PDB entry 6U8W | X-ray diffraction, 2.95 A resolution | chains A and F of the 6 polymer chains in the assembly

# Chain A
Name: DNA (cytosine-5)-methyltransferase 3B
Organism: Homo sapiens
Notes: EC 2.1.1.37
UniProtKB: Q9UBC3 (DNM3B_HUMAN); residues 563-853 here = UniProt positions 563-853
Amino-acid sequence (291 residues; row label = number of the first residue in the row):
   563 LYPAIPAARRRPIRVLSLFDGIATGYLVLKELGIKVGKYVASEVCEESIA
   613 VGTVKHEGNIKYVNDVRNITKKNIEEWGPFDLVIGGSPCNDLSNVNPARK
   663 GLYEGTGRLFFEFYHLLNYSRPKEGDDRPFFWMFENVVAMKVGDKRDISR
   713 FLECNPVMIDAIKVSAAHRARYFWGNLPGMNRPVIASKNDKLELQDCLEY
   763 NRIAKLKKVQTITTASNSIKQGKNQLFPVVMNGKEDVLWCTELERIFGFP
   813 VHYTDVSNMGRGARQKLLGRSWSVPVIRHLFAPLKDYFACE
Sequence notes: engineered mutation Ala777 (Lys in Q9UBC3)
Small-molecule neighbours:
  - Mg2+ (MG): Cys716, Asn717, Gly737, Met742, Asn743
  - S-adenosylhomocysteine (SAH): Phe581, Asp582, Gly583, Ile584, Thr586, Ser604, Glu605, Val606, Cys607, Ser610, Asp627, Val628, Arg629, Gly648, Pro650, Leu671, Arg832, Ser833, Trp834
Swiss-Prot annotation at these positions:
  - active site: Cys651
  - binding site (S-adenosyl-L-methionine): Asp582 to Thr586, Glu605, Asp627 to Arg629, Arg832 to Trp834
  - cross-link: Lys617 (Glycyl lysine isopeptide (Lys-Gly) (interchain with G-Cter in SUMO2))
  - natural variant: Ala585 (A585T: In ICF1; A585V: In ICF1), Ala603 (A603T: In ICF1), Val606 (V606A: In ICF1), Gly663 (G663S: In ICF1), Leu664 (L664P: In ICF1), Pro691 (P691L: In FSHD4), Val699 (V699G: In ICF1), Val726 (V726G: In ICF1), Ala766 (A766P: In ICF1), Glu806 (E806ESTP: In ICF1), His814 (H814R: In ICF1), Asp817 (D817G: In ICF1), 3 further natural variant entries in UniProt
What the authors report for this chain:
  - binding site for CpGpT DNA (chain F): Asn779
  - mutagenesis - S655A, V657G, N658S, P659A, T775A, T776A, K782A, R823P: decreased catalytic activity
  - disease-associated variants - N658S, R823P: decreased catalytic activity
  - mutagenesis - N656I (2.6- and 1.4-fold): decreased catalytic activity on CpA/CpG
  - specificity-determining residues: Asn656, Asn779, Gly822, Gly824, Lys828
  - mutagenesis - N779A: decreased catalytic activity on CGA
  - mutagenesis - N779A: unchanged catalytic activity on CGT

# Chain F
Molecule: CpGpT DNA
Sequence (25 nucleotides; row label = number of the first residue in the row):
   422 GCATGXGTTCTAATTAGAACGCATG
Modified / non-standard residues: PYO (1-(beta-D-ribofuranosyl)-pyrimidin-2-one-5'-phosphate) at position 427

# Interface between chain A and chain F
Residue-residue contacts (33):
  Ser649(A) - PYO_427(F)  base contact
  Cys651(A) - PYO_427(F)  base contact
  Asn652(A) - DT429(F)  phosphate contact
  Ser655(A) - DG426(F)  phosphate contact
  Ser655(A) - PYO_427(F)  hydrogen bond to the phosphate
  Asn656(A) - DG426(F)  base contact
  Val657(A) - DG426(F)  sugar contact
  Val657(A) - DG428(F)  sugar contact
  Asn658(A) - DG428(F)  sugar contact
  Pro659(A) - DG428(F)  base contact
  Glu697(A) - PYO_427(F)  base contact
  Asn698(A) - PYO_427(F)  base contact
  Val699(A) - PYO_427(F)  phosphate contact
  Ala701(A) - PYO_427(F)  phosphate contact
  His730(A) - DG426(F)  phosphate contact
  Arg731(A) - PYO_427(F)  base contact
  Arg733(A) - PYO_427(F)  salt bridge to the phosphate
  Gln772(A) - DT425(F)  sugar contact
  Gln772(A) - DG426(F)  hydrogen bond to the phosphate
  Thr773(A) - DG426(F)  hydrogen bond to the phosphate
  Thr773(A) - PYO_427(F)  phosphate contact
  Thr775(A) - DG426(F)  sugar contact
  Thr775(A) - PYO_427(F)  phosphate contact
  Thr775(A) - DG428(F)  phosphate contact
  Thr776(A) - PYO_427(F)  sugar contact
  Thr776(A) - DG428(F)  hydrogen bond to the phosphate
  Asn779(A) - DG428(F)  hydrogen bond to the base
  Gly784(A) - DT425(F)  phosphate contact
  Lys785(A) - DT425(F)  hydrogen bond to the phosphate
  Gly831(A) - PYO_427(F)  hydrogen bond to the sugar
  Arg832(A) - PYO_427(F)  sugar contact
  Arg832(A) - DG428(F)  phosphate contact
  Ser833(A) - PYO_427(F)  base contact
Interface residues without a listed pair, chain A (27 interface residues in all): Pro650, Ala777

# Overview
27 residues of chain A and 5 residues of chain F are in contact; the contacts include 7 hydrogen bonds and 1
salt bridge. Polar contacts include Asn779(A)-DG428(F), Gly831(A)-PYO_427(F) and Ser655(A)-PYO_427(F). From
the paper: a binding site for CpGpT DNA (chain F) at Asn779(A); S655A, V657G and N658S of chain A, among
others, reduce catalytic activity; 10 substitutions were tested in all.
Chain A is DNA (cytosine-5)-methyltransferase 3B (Homo sapiens) and chain F is CpGpT DNA; the structure,
Crystal structure of DNMT3B(K777A)-DNMT3L in complex with CpGpT DNA, was determined by X-ray diffraction (same
publication as 6U8P, 6U8V and 6U8X).
